Entry 4BXZ (X-ray diffraction, 4.80 A resolution (low resolution: residue-level contacts below are approximate; hydrogen-bond / salt-bridge calls are withheld)); this record covers chains A and F of the 13 polymer chains in the assembly.

== Chain A ==
Name: DNA-directed RNA polymerase II subunit RPB1
Source organism: Saccharomyces cerevisiae
Notes: EC 2.7.7.6
UniProt: P04050 (RPB1_YEAST); numbering as in UniProt (aligned over 1-1733)
Sequence (1733 residues; numbered 1 to 1733; the number before each row is that of its first residue):
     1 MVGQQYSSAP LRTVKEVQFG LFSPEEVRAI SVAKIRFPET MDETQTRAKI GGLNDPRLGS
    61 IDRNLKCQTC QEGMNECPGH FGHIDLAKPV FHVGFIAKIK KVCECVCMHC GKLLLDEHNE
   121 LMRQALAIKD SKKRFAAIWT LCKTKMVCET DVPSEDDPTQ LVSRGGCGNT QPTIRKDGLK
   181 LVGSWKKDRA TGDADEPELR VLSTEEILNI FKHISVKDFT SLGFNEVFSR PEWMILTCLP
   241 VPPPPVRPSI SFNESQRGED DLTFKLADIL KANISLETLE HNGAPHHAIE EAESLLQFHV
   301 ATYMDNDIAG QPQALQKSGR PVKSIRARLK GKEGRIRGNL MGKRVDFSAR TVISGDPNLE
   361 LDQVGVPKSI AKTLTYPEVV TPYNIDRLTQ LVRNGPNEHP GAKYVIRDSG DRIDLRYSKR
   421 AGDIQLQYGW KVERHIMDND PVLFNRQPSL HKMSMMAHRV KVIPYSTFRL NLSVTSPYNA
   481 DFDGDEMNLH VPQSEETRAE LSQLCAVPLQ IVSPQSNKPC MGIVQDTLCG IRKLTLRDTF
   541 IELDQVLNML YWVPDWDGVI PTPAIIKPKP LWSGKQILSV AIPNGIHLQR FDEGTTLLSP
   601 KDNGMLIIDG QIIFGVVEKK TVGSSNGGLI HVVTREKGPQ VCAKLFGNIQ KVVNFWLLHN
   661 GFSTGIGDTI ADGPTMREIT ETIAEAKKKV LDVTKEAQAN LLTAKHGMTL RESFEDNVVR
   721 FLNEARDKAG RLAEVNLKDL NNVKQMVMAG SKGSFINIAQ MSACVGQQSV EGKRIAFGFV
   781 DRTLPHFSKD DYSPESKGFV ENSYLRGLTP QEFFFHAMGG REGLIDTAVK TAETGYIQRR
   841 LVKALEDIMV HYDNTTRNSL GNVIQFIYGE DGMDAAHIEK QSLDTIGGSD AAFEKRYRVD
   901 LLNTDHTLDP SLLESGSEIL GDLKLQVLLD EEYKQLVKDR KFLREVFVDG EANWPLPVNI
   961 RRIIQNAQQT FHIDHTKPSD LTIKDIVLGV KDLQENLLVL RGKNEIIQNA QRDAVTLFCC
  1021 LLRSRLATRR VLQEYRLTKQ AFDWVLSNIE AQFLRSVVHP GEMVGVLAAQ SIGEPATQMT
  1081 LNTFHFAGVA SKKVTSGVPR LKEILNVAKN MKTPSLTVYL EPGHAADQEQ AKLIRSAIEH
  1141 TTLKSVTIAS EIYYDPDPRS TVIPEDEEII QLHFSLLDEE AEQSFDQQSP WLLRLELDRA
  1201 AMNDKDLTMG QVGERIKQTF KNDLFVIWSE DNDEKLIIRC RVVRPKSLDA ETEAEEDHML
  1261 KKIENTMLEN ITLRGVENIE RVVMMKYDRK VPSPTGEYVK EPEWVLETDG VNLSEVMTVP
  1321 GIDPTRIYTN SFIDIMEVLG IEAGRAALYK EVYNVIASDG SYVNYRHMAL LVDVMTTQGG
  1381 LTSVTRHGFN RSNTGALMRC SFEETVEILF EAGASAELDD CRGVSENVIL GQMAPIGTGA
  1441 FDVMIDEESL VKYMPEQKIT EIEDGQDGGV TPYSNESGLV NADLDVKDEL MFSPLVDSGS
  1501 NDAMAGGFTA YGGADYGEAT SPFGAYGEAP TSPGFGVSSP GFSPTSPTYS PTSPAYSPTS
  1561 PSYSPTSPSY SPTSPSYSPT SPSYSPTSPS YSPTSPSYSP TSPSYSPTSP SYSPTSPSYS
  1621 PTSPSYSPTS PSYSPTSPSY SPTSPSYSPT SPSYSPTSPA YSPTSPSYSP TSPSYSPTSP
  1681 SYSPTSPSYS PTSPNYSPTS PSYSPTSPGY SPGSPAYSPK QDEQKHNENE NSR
Unresolved in the structure: 1, 187-194, 1082-1091, 1177-1186, 1244-1253, 1456-1733
UniProt features mapped onto this chain:
  - region: Pro-248 to Asp-260 (Lid loop), Asn-306 to Lys-323 (Rudder loop), Pro-810 to Glu-822 (Bridging helix)
  - binding site (Zn(2+)): Cys-67, Cys-70, Cys-77, His-80, Cys-107, Cys-110, Cys-148, Cys-167
  - binding site (Mg(2+)): Asp-481, Asp-483, Asp-485
  - modified residue: Thr-1471 (Phosphothreonine)
  - cross-link (Glycyl lysine isopeptide (Lys-Gly)): Lys-695 (interchain with G-Cter in ubiquitin), Lys-1246 (interchain with G-Cter in ubiquitin), Lys-1350 (interchain with G-Cter in ubiquitin)
  - natural variant: Ser-1653 to Pro-1659 (deletion: In strain: A364A)
  - mutagenesis: Lys-1246 (K1246R: Impairs ubiquitination during transcription stress)

== Chain F ==
Name: DNA-directed RNA polymerases I, II, and III subunit RPABC2
Source organism: Saccharomyces cerevisiae
Notes: EC 2.7.7.6
UniProt: P20435 (RPAB2_YEAST); numbering as in UniProt (aligned over 1-155)
Sequence (155 residues; numbered 1 to 155; the number before each row is that of its first residue):
     1 MSDYEEAFND GNENFEDFDV EHFSDEETYE EKPQFKDGET TDANGKTIVT GGNGPEDFQQ
    61 HEQIRRKTLK EKAIPKDQRA TTPYMTKYER ARILGTRALQ ISMNAPVFVD LEGETDPLRI
   121 AMKELAEKKI PLVIRRYLPD GSFEDWSVEE LIVDL
Unresolved in the structure: 1-71
UniProt features mapped onto this chain:
  - region: Leu-111 to Leu-132 (Leucine-zipper)
  - modified residue: Ser-24 (Phosphoserine)

== Chain A / chain F interface ==
Contacting residue pairs (86; chain A residue first):
  Glu-378(A) / Asp-116(F)
  Glu-378(A) / Pro-117(F)
  Val-379(A) / Ser-102(F)
  Val-380(A) / Asn-104(F)
  Thr-381(A) / Ser-102(F)
  Thr-381(A) / Asn-104(F)
  Tyr-383(A) / Ile-101(F)
  Tyr-383(A) / Val-107(F)
  Tyr-383(A) / Leu-111(F)
  Tyr-383(A) / Thr-115(F)
  Tyr-383(A) / Ile-120(F)
  Glu-495(A) / Ala-98(F)
  Glu-495(A) / Ser-102(F)
  Glu-495(A) / Pro-117(F)
  Glu-496(A) / Arg-92(F)
  Glu-496(A) / Gly-95(F)
  Glu-496(A) / Thr-96(F)
  Glu-496(A) / Leu-99(F)
  Arg-498(A) / Asp-116(F)
  Arg-498(A) / Leu-118(F)
  Ala-499(A) / Ala-91(F)
  Ala-499(A) / Gly-95(F)
  Ala-499(A) / Leu-118(F)
  Gln-503(A) / Arg-90(F)
  Gln-503(A) / Ala-91(F)
  Leu-504(A) / Lys-87(F)
  Leu-504(A) / Ala-91(F)
  His-851(A) / Pro-139(F)
  Tyr-852(A) / Ala-80(F)
  Tyr-852(A) / Thr-81(F)
  Tyr-852(A) / Glu-89(F)
  Tyr-852(A) / Arg-136(F)
  Tyr-852(A) / Tyr-137(F)
  Asp-853(A) / Leu-138(F)
  Asp-853(A) / Pro-139(F)
  Asn-854(A) / Ala-80(F)
  Asn-854(A) / Thr-82(F)
  Arg-857(A) / Pro-139(F)
  Arg-857(A) / Asp-140(F)
  Arg-1001(A) / Ala-80(F)
  Arg-1001(A) / Thr-82(F)
  Arg-1001(A) / Pro-83(F)
  Ala-1051(A) / Asp-154(F)
  Leu-1054(A) / Tyr-84(F)
  Arg-1055(A) / Asp-154(F)
  Val-1057(A) / Thr-82(F)
  His-1059(A) / Met-85(F)
  His-1059(A) / Thr-86(F)
  His-1059(A) / Lys-87(F)
  His-1059(A) / Leu-155(F)
  Pro-1060(A) / Thr-86(F)
  Glu-1062(A) / Lys-87(F)
  Glu-1062(A) / Tyr-88(F)
  Met-1433(A) / Arg-92(F)
  Gly-1437(A) / Tyr-88(F)
  Thr-1438(A) / Tyr-88(F)
  Thr-1438(A) / Arg-92(F)
  Phe-1441(A) / Tyr-88(F)
  Phe-1441(A) / Glu-89(F)
  Phe-1441(A) / Arg-92(F)
  Phe-1441(A) / Ile-134(F)
  Phe-1441(A) / Arg-135(F)
  Asp-1442(A) / Arg-92(F)
  Asp-1442(A) / Val-133(F)
  Asp-1442(A) / Ile-134(F)
  Asp-1442(A) / Arg-135(F)
  Asp-1442(A) / Tyr-137(F)
  Val-1443(A) / Arg-92(F)
  Val-1443(A) / Leu-132(F)
  Val-1443(A) / Val-133(F)
  Met-1444(A) / Pro-131(F)
  Met-1444(A) / Leu-132(F)
  Met-1444(A) / Val-133(F)
  Met-1444(A) / Arg-135(F)
  Ile-1445(A) / Pro-131(F)
  Ile-1445(A) / Leu-132(F)
  Asp-1446(A) / Pro-131(F)
  Asp-1446(A) / Val-133(F)
  Ser-1449(A) / Pro-131(F)
  Ser-1449(A) / Glu-149(F)
  Leu-1450(A) / Pro-131(F)
  Tyr-1453(A) / Phe-108(F)
  Tyr-1453(A) / Lys-129(F)
  Tyr-1453(A) / Ile-130(F)
  Tyr-1453(A) / Pro-131(F)
  Tyr-1453(A) / Glu-149(F)
Also at the interface, not in a pair above, chain A (47 interface residues in all): Asn-384, Gly-429, Lys-452, Ser-494, Glu-500, Ser-502, Leu-860, Gly-1002, Gly-1061, Met-1063, Ala-1440
Also at the interface, not in a pair above, chain F (46 interface residues in all): Arg-79, Leu-94, Asp-145

== Summary ==
The interface between chain A and chain F involves 47 residues on one side and 46 on the other. Curated
annotation (UniProt) lists 8 Zn2+-binding residues, 3 Mg2+-binding residues and one mutagenesis site on chain
A.
Chain A is DNA-directed RNA polymerase II subunit RPB1 and chain F is DNA-directed RNA polymerases I, II, and
III subunit RPABC2, both from Saccharomyces cerevisiae; the structure, RNA Polymerase II-Bye1 complex, was
determined by X-ray diffraction (same publication as 4BXX, 4BY1 and 4BY7).
